2ZM0 - chain A; structure by X-ray diffraction, 1.50 A resolution.

[Chain A]
Protein: 6-aminohexanoate-dimer hydrolase
From: Flavobacterium sp
Notes: EC 3.5.1.46
UniProtKB: chimeric construct of P07061, P07062: residues 1-21 from P07061 (NYLC_FLASK) positions 1-21 (same numbers); residues 22-392 from P07062 positions 22-392 (same numbers)
Amino-acid sequence (392 residues; row label = number of the first residue in the row):
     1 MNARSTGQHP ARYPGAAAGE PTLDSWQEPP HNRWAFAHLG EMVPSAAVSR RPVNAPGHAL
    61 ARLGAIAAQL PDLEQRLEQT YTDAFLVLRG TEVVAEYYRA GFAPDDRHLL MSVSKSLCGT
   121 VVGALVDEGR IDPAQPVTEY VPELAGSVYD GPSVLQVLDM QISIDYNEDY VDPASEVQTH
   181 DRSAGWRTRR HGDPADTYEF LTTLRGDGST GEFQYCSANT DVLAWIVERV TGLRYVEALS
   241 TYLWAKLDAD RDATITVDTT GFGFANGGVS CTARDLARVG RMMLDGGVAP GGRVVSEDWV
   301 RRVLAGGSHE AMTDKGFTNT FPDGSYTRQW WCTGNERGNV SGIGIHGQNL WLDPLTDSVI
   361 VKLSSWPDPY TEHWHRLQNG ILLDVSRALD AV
Unresolved in the structure: 1-4, 53-56
Construct notes: engineered mutation Asp-181 (Gly in P07062), Asn-266 (His in P07062), Tyr-370 (Asp in P07062)
UniProt features mapped onto this chain:
  - active site: Ser-112

[Summary]
Curated annotation (UniProt) lists active-site residue Ser-112.
Chain A is 6-aminohexanoate-dimer hydrolase (Flavobacterium sp); the structure, Structure of
6-aminohexanoate-dimer hydrolase, G181D/H266N/D370Y mutant, was determined by X-ray diffraction (same
publication as 2ZM7, 2ZMA and 2E8I).
